Entry 8FD2 (electron microscopy, 3.65 A resolution); this record covers chains F and M of the 13 polymer chains in the assembly.

# Chain F
Molecule: Type I-B CRISPR-associated protein Cas7
Organism: Nostoc sp. 'Peltigera membranacea cyanobiont' 210A
UniProtKB: A0A235IG15 (A0A235IG15_9NOSO); residues 1-323 here = UniProt positions 1-323
Chain sequence (323 residues; numbered 1 to 323; the number before each row is that of its first residue):
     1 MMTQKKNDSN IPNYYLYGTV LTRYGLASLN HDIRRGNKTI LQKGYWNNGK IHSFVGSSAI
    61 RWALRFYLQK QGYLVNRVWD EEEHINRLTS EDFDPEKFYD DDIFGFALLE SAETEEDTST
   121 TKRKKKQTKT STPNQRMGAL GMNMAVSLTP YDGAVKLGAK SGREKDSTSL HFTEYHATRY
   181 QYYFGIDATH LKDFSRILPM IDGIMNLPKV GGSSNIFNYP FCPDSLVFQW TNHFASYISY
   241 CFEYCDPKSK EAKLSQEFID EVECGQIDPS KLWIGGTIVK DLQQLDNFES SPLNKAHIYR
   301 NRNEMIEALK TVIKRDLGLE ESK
Unresolved in the structure: 1-11, 110-132, 320-323

# Chain M
Molecule: 71-nt RNA strand
Sequence (71 nucleotides; each row starts with the number of its first residue):
     1 UUGCUCAAGA GAAGUCAUUU AAUAAGGCCA CUGUUAAACG UAGGUGAGUC GUGGCUUUAU
    61 GCCGUUAGGC G
Unresolved in the structure: 64-71

# How chain F and chain M interact
Pairs across the interface (44; chain F residue first):
  Leu29(F) with A22(M), phosphate contact
  Asn30(F) with A22(M), hydrogen bond to the phosphate
  His31(F) with A21(M), hydrogen bond to the sugar
  Asp32(F) with A21(M), base contact
  Ser58(F) with U20(M), hydrogen bond to the phosphate; A21(M), hydrogen bond to the phosphate
  Ala59(F) with U20(M), sugar contact
  Arg61(F) with U18(M), phosphate contact; U19(M), salt bridge to the phosphate
  Trp62(F) with U20(M), sugar contact
  Arg65(F) with U19(M), salt bridge to the phosphate
  Arg77(F) with U19(M), phosphate contact; U20(M), salt bridge to the phosphate
  Trp79(F) with U20(M), base contact
  Phe104(F) with U18(M), sugar contact
  Gly105(F) with U18(M), sugar contact
  Phe106(F) with A17(M), hydrogen bond to the sugar; U18(M), sugar contact
  Ala107(F) with U18(M), base contact
  Gln135(F) with A17(M), hydrogen bond to the sugar
  Arg136(F) with A17(M), sugar contact
  Met137(F) with A17(M), phosphate contact; U18(M), phosphate contact
  Gly138(F) with U18(M), phosphate contact
  Lys156(F) with G27(M), salt bridge to the phosphate
  Leu157(F) with G27(M), phosphate contact
  Gly158(F) with G27(M), phosphate contact
  Ala159(F) with A25(M), hydrogen bond to the sugar; G26(M), sugar contact; G27(M), hydrogen bond to the phosphate
  Lys160(F) with A25(M), base contact; G26(M), phosphate contact
  Ser161(F) with G26(M), hydrogen bond to the phosphate
  Lys165(F) with G27(M), base contact
  Leu170(F) with G27(M), base contact
  His171(F) with A25(M), stacking on the base
  Lys209(F) with U23(M), salt bridge to the phosphate
  Gly211(F) with A22(M), phosphate contact
  Gly212(F) with A22(M), sugar contact; U23(M), phosphate contact
  Ser213(F) with U23(M), phosphate contact
  Asn215(F) with A24(M), phosphate contact; A25(M), hydrogen bond to the phosphate
  Ile216(F) with A25(M), phosphate contact
Also at the interface, not in a pair above, chain F (38 interface residues in all): Ile33, Leu109, Thr168, Ser214

# In short
Chain F and chain M form an interface of 38 and 11 residues respectively, with 10 hydrogen bonds, 5 salt
bridges and 1 aromatic stacking contact. Polar pairs include His31(F)-A21(M), Phe106(F)-A17(M) and
Gln135(F)-A17(M).
Here chain F is Type I-B CRISPR-associated protein Cas7 (Nostoc sp. 'Peltigera membranacea cyanobiont' 210A)
and chain M is a 71-nt RNA strand. Entry 8FD2 (Cryo-EM structure of Cascade complex in type I-B CAST system)
was determined by electron microscopy (same publication as 8FCJ, 8FCU, 8FCV, 8FCW, 8FD3, 8FF4 and 8FF5).
